3MQ7 - chains G and H of the 12 polymer chains in the assembly; structure by X-ray diffraction, 2.28 A resolution.

Chain G (and H):
Name: Bone marrow stromal antigen 2
Organism: Homo sapiens
Notes: chain H of this document is another copy of the same molecule, construct and numbering; everything in this record applies to it too
Reference sequence: Q10589 (BST2_HUMAN); residue numbers follow UniProt; this construct covers 47-161
Amino-acid sequence (121 residues; each row starts with the number of its first residue):
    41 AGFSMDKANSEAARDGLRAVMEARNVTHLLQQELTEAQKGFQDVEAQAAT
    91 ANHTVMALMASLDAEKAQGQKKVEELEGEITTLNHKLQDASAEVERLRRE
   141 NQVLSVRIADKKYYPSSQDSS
Disordered / not traced: 41-50, 150-161
Modified / non-standard residues: Mse45 (selenomethionine); Mse61, Mse96, Mse99 (selenomethionine; parent Met)
Construct notes: expression tag (41-46); engineered mutation Ala53 (Cys in Q10589), Ala63 (Cys in Q10589), Ala91 (Cys in Q10589)

How chain G and chain H interact:
Residue-residue contacts (56; chain G residue first):
  Leu70(G) with Leu70(H), hydrophobic
  Leu74(G) with Leu74(H), hydrophobic
  Ala77(G) with Phe81(H)
  Gly80(G) with Phe81(H)
  Phe81(G) with Ala77(H); Gly80(H); Phe81(H), hydrophobic
  Val84(G) with Val84(H), hydrophobic
  Ala91(G) with Ala91(H), hydrophobic; Val95(H)
  Thr94(G) with Val95(H)
  Val95(G) with Thr94(H); Val95(H), hydrophobic; Leu98(H)
  Leu98(G) with Val95(H); Leu98(H), hydrophobic; Mse99(H), hydrophobic
  Mse99(G) with Leu98(H), hydrophobic
  Ser101(G) with Leu102(H)
  Leu102(G) with Ser101(H); Leu102(H), hydrophobic
  Glu105(G) with Lys106(H)
  Lys106(G) with Glu105(H)
  Lys112(G) with Glu117(H), salt bridge
  Leu116(G) with Leu116(H), hydrophobic; Glu117(H); Ile120(H), hydrophobic
  Glu117(G) with Lys112(H), salt bridge; Leu116(H)
  Ile120(G) with Leu116(H), hydrophobic; Glu119(H); Ile120(H), hydrophobic; Leu123(H), hydrophobic
  Leu123(G) with Ile120(H), hydrophobic; Leu123(H), hydrophobic; Asn124(H)
  Lys126(G) with Leu127(H)
  Leu127(G) with Lys126(H); Leu127(H)
  Ala130(G) with Ala130(H), hydrophobic; Val134(H)
  Glu133(G) with Val134(H); Arg138(H), salt bridge
  Val134(G) with Ala130(H); Val134(H), hydrophobic; Leu137(H)
  Leu137(G) with Val134(H); Leu137(H), hydrophobic; Arg138(H); Asn141(H)
  Arg138(G) with Glu133(H), salt bridge
  Glu140(G) with Asn141(H)
  Asn141(G) with Asn141(H); Leu144(H)
  Leu144(G) with Asn141(H)
  Ile148(G) with Ile148(H), hydrophobic
Other interface residues (no listed pair), chain G (36 interface residues in all): Asn92, Val113, Glu119, Asn124, Arg136
Other interface residues (no listed pair), chain H (37 interface residues in all): Asn92, Val113, Glu140, Ser145, Arg147

Overview:
36 residues of chain G face 37 of chain H across their interface; the contacts include 4 salt bridges. Polar
pairs include Lys112(G)-Glu117(H) and Glu133(G)-Arg138(H).
Both chains are Bone marrow stromal antigen 2 (Homo sapiens). Entry 3MQ7 (Crystal Structure of Ectodomain
Mutant of BST-2/Tetherin/CD317) was determined by X-ray diffraction together with 3MQ9, 3MQB and 3MQC from the
same study.
